6NK6 - chains D and H of the 16 polymer chains in the assembly; structure by electron microscopy, 4.06 A resolution (low resolution: residue-level contacts below are approximate; hydrogen-bond / salt-bridge calls are withheld).

[Chain D]
Molecule: E1 glycoprotein
From: Chikungunya virus strain Senegal 37997
Reference sequence: Q5XXP3 (POLS_CHIK3); residues 1-439 here correspond to UniProt positions 810-1248 (UniProt number = residue number + 809)
Chain sequence (439 residues; row label = number of the first residue in the row):
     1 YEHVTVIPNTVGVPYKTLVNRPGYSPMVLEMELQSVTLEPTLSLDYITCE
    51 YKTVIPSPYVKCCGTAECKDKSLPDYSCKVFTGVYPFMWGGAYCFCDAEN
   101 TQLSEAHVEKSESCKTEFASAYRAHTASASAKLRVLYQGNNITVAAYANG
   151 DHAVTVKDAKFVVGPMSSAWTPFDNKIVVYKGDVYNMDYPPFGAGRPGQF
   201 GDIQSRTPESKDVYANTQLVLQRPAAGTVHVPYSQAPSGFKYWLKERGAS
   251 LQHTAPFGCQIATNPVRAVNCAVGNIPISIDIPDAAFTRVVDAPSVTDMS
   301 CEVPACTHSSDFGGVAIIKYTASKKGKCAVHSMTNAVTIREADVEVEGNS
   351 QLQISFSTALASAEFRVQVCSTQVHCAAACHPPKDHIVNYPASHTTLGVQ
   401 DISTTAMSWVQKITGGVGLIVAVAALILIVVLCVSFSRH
Disulfides: Cys49-Cys114, Cys62-Cys94, Cys63-Cys96, Cys68-Cys78, Cys259-Cys271, Cys301-Cys376, Cys306-Cys380, Cys328-Cys370
Glycans and other covalent adducts: N-acetylglucosamine (NAG) linked to Asn141

[Chain H]
Molecule: E2 glycoprotein
From: Chikungunya virus strain Senegal 37997
Reference sequence: Q5XXP3 (POLS_CHIK3); residues 5-423 here correspond to UniProt positions 330-748 (UniProt number = residue number + 325)
Chain sequence (419 residues; row label = number of the first residue in the row):
     5 NFNVYKATRPYLAHCPDCGEGHSCHSPIALERIRNEATDGTLKIQVSLQI
    55 GIKTDDSHDWTKLRYMDSHTPADAERAGLLVRTSAPCTITGTMGHFILAR
   105 CPKGETLTVGFTDSRKISHTCTHPFHHEPPVIGRERFHSRPQHGKELPCS
   155 TYVQSTAATAEEIEVHMPPDTPDRTLMTQQSGNVKITVNGQTVRYKCNCG
   205 GSNEGLTTTDKVINNCKIDQCHAAVTNHKNWQYNSPLVPRNAELGDRKGK
   255 IHIPFPLANVTCRVPKARNPTVTYGKNQVTMLLYPDHPTLLSYRNMGQEP
   305 NYHEEWVTHKKEVTLTVPTEGLEVTWGNNEPYKYWPQMSTNGTAHGHPHE
   355 IILYYYELYPTMTVVIVSVASFVLLSMVGTAVGMCVCARRRCITPYELTP
   405 GATVPFLLSLLCCVRTTKA
Disulfides: Cys19-Cys125, Cys22-Cys28, Cys91-Cys105, Cys153-Cys266, Cys201-Cys225, Cys203-Cys220, Cys396-Cys417
Glycans and other covalent adducts: N-acetylglucosamine (NAG) linked to Asn263

[Interface between chain D and chain H]
Residue-residue contacts (106; chain D residue first):
  Lys52(D) - Arg36(H)
  Ile55(D) - Pro240(H)
  Pro56(D) - Pro240(H)
  Ser57(D) - Ser239(H)
  Ser57(D) - Val242(H)
  Ser57(D) - Pro243(H)
  Ser57(D) - Arg244(H)
  Pro58(D) - Val242(H)
  Pro58(D) - Arg244(H)
  Tyr59(D) - Arg244(H)
  Tyr59(D) - Ala246(H)
  Tyr59(D) - Glu247(H)
  Tyr59(D) - Leu248(H)
  Val60(D) - Pro243(H)
  Val60(D) - Ala246(H)
  Met88(D) - His29(H)
  Met88(D) - Pro176(H)
  Trp89(D) - Leu16(H)
  Trp89(D) - Pro176(H)
  Gly90(D) - Pro176(H)
  Gly90(D) - Arg178(H)
  Tyr93(D) - Pro173(H)
  Tyr93(D) - Asp174(H)
  Tyr93(D) - Pro176(H)
  Tyr93(D) - His226(H)
  Phe95(D) - Lys200(H)
  Phe95(D) - Cys201(H)
  Phe95(D) - Asn202(H)
  Phe95(D) - Gln224(H)
  Phe95(D) - Cys225(H)
  Phe95(D) - His226(H)
  Leu103(D) - Arg244(H)
  Glu112(D) - Ala164(H)
  Glu112(D) - Glu165(H)
  Ser113(D) - Glu40(H)
  Ser113(D) - Leu261(H)
  Thr116(D) - Leu261(H)
  Glu117(D) - Thr42(H)
  Glu117(D) - Ser154(H)
  Tyr180(D) - Thr42(H)
  Thr228(D) - His18(H)
  Val229(D) - Leu241(H)
  His230(D) - Pro240(H)
  Val231(D) - Pro240(H)
  Lys241(D) - Asn39(H)
  Ala249(D) - Tyr306(H)
  Gln252(D) - Arg298(H)
  His253(D) - Arg298(H)
  His253(D) - Tyr306(H)
  Thr254(D) - Pro304(H)
  Ala255(D) - Arg298(H)
  Pro256(D) - Gln302(H)
  Pro256(D) - Pro304(H)
  Phe257(D) - Met300(H)
  Phe257(D) - Gly301(H)
  Phe257(D) - Gln302(H)
  Gly258(D) - Arg298(H)
  Gly258(D) - Met300(H)
  Cys259(D) - Arg298(H)
  His308(D) - Met342(H)
  His308(D) - Tyr358(H)
  Ser310(D) - Gln341(H)
  Ala361(D) - His349(H)
  Ala361(D) - Tyr358(H)
  Cys380(D) - His349(H)
  Pro382(D) - Met342(H)
  Pro382(D) - Ser343(H)
  Pro382(D) - Tyr358(H)
  Pro383(D) - Met342(H)
  Pro383(D) - Ser343(H)
  Pro383(D) - Thr344(H)
  Lys384(D) - Thr344(H)
  Asp385(D) - Gln341(H)
  His386(D) - Gly279(H)
  His386(D) - Lys280(H)
  His386(D) - Trp339(H)
  His386(D) - Pro340(H)
  His386(D) - Gln341(H)
  His386(D) - Ser343(H)
  His386(D) - Thr344(H)
  Ile387(D) - Tyr278(H)
  Ile387(D) - Tyr338(H)
  Ile387(D) - Trp339(H)
  Val388(D) - Tyr338(H)
  Val388(D) - Trp339(H)
  Val388(D) - Gln341(H)
  Asn389(D) - Lys337(H)
  Asn389(D) - Trp339(H)
  Tyr390(D) - Trp339(H)
  Pro391(D) - Trp339(H)
  Leu397(D) - Leu362(H)
  Leu397(D) - Tyr363(H)
  Gly398(D) - Tyr363(H)
  Thr404(D) - His349(H)
  Trp409(D) - His351(H)
  Gly416(D) - Met381(H)
  Val417(D) - Met381(H)
  Val417(D) - Ala385(H)
  Gly418(D) - Met381(H)
  Val421(D) - Ala385(H)
  Val421(D) - Met388(H)
  Ala422(D) - Met388(H)
  Ala425(D) - Met388(H)
  Leu428(D) - Cys391(H)
  Leu428(D) - Ala392(H)
  Leu432(D) - Arg395(H)
Other interface residues (no listed pair), chain D (65 interface residues in all): Glu50, Ala92, Cys94, Glu105, Ser309, Ser403, Ile413
Other interface residues (no listed pair), chain H (71 interface residues in all): Ile37, Ser72, Arg138, Asp223, Asn238, Asn245, Asn281, Ser296, Glu303, Val321, Thr329, Pro352, Leu378

[Summary]
The interface between chain D and chain H involves 65 residues on one side and 71 on the other.
Here chain D is E1 glycoprotein and chain H is E2 glycoprotein, both from Chikungunya virus strain Senegal
37997. Entry 6NK6 (Electron Cryo-Microscopy Of Chikungunya VLP in complex with mouse Mxra8 receptor) was
determined by electron microscopy together with 6NK3, 6NK5 and 6NK7 from the same study.
